6ZOO - chains B and H of the 17 polymer chains in the assembly; structure by electron microscopy, 2.74 A resolution.

# Chain B
Protein: Photosystem I P700 chlorophyll a apoprotein A2
From: Pisum sativum
Notes: EC 1.97.1.12
UniProtKB: A0A0F6NGI2 (A0A0F6NGI2_PEA); residue numbers follow UniProt; this construct covers 2-734
Sequence (733 residues; each row starts with the number of its first residue):
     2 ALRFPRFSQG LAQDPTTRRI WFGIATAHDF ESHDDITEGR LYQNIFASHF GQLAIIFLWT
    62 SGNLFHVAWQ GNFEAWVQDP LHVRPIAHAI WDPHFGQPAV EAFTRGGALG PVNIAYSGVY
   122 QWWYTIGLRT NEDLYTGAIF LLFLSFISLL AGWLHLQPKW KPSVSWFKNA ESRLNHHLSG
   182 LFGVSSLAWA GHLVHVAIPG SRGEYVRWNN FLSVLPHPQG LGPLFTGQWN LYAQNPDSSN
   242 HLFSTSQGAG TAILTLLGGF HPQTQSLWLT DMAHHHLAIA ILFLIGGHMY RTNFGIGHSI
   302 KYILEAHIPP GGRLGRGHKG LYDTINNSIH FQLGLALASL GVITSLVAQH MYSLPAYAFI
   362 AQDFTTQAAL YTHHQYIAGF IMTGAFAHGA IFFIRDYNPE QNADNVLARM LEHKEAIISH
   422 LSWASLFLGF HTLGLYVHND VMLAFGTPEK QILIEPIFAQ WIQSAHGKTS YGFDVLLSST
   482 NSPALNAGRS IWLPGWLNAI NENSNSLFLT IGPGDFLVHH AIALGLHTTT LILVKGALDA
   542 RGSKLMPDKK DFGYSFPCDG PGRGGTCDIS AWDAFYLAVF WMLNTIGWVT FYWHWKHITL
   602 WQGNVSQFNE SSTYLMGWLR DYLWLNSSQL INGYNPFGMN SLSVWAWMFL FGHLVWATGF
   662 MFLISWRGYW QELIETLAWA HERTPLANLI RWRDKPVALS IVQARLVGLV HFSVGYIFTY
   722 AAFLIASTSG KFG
Metal / ion sites: chlorophyll a Mg site 1 near Gln-53 (its only coordinating residue here); chlorophyll a Mg site 2 near Asp-93 (its only coordinating residue here); Ca2+: Ala-500, Ile-501, Glu-503, Asn-506, Leu-508; 4Fe-4S cluster Fe: Cys-559, Cys-568 (shared with 2 residues of chain A)
Residues lining bound ligands:
  - beta-carotene (BCR), molecule 1: Leu-54, Ile-57, Phe-58, Trp-60, Gly-181, Leu-182, Val-185, Ser-186
  - beta-carotene (BCR), molecule 2: Thr-61, Leu-65, Trp-123, Trp-124, Ile-127, Leu-129, Gly-138, Phe-141, Leu-142, Trp-209
  - beta-carotene (BCR), molecule 3: Leu-188, Leu-222, Leu-225, Phe-226, Leu-278, Ile-282, Leu-285, Ile-286, His-289
  - beta-carotene (BCR), molecule 4: Phe-332, Gly-335, Leu-336, Ala-339, Val-343, Met-383, Ala-386, Phe-387, His-389, Gly-390, Phe-393, Phe-394, Ala-538
  - beta-carotene (BCR), molecule 5: Phe-387, Leu-408, Met-411, Val-535, Leu-539
  - beta-carotene (BCR), molecule 6: Val-645, Trp-648, Met-649, Phe-652, Trp-671, Ile-675, Leu-678, Phe-719
  - chlorophyll a isomer (CL0): Leu-620, Leu-624, Trp-625
  - chlorophyll a (CLA), molecule 1: Phe-5, Phe-8, Gly-24, Ile-25, Ala-28, His-29, Phe-31, His-34, Ser-49, Gly-52, Gln-53, Ile-56
  - chlorophyll a (CLA), molecule 2: Thr-18, Ile-21, Trp-22, Ile-675, Leu-678, Ala-679, His-682, Ile-691, Arg-692, Trp-693, Arg-694, Pro-697, Val-698, Leu-700
  - chlorophyll a (CLA), molecule 3: Trp-22, Phe-652, Leu-655, Val-656, Thr-659, Met-662, Phe-663, Leu-700, Val-708, Val-711, His-712, Val-715
  - chlorophyll a (CLA), molecule 4: Ile-25, Ala-26, Thr-27, Ala-28, His-29, Asp-30, Glu-32, His-331, Leu-334, Leu-338, Phe-381, Ile-382, Thr-384, Gly-385, Ala-388, His-389, Ile-392, Arg-396, Tyr-555, Trp-573, Phe-576, Val-711, Val-715, Phe-719
  - chlorophyll a (CLA), molecule 5: His-29, Phe-31, Glu-32, Tyr-43, Ile-46, Ser-49, His-50, Gln-53, Leu-54, Ile-57, Phe-168, Arg-174, His-178, Leu-182, Phe-183, Ile-330, His-331, Gln-333, Leu-334, Ala-337, Leu-338, Leu-341
  - chlorophyll a (CLA), molecule 6: His-29, Gln-53, Ile-56, Ile-57, Trp-60, Leu-341, Ile-378, Phe-381, Ile-382
  - chlorophyll a (CLA), molecule 7: Phe-47, Phe-51, Ile-148, Leu-151, Ala-152, Leu-155, His-156, Lys-160, Trp-161, Pro-163, Trp-167
  - chlorophyll a (CLA), molecule 8: Phe-47, His-50, Phe-51, Leu-54, Trp-123, Trp-167, Phe-168, Asn-170, Ser-173, Arg-174, His-177, His-178, Gly-181, Leu-182, Phe-183, Tyr-358
  - chlorophyll a (CLA), molecule 9: Ile-57, Trp-60, Thr-61, Ser-118, Gly-119, Val-120, Trp-123, Val-185, Ser-186, Ala-189, Leu-341, Ile-344, Thr-345, Val-348, Met-352, Tyr-358, Leu-371, His-374, His-375, Ile-378, Ile-382
  - chlorophyll a (CLA), molecule 10: Phe-58, Ile-127, Gly-128, Leu-129, Asp-134, Thr-137, Gly-138, Phe-141, Leu-145, Ser-149, Ser-186, Ala-189, Trp-190, Gly-192, His-193, His-196, Val-197, Val-207, Arg-208, Trp-209, Phe-212
  - chlorophyll a (CLA), molecule 11: Leu-59, Trp-60, Ser-62, Gly-63, Phe-66, His-67, Trp-70, Gln-71, His-89, Ala-90, Trp-92, Leu-143
  - chlorophyll a (CLA), molecule 12: Trp-60, Asn-64, His-67, Val-68, Ala-88, His-89, Asn-114, Ile-115, Ala-116, Tyr-117, Ser-118, Val-120, Val-645, Trp-646, Met-649, Phe-719
  - chlorophyll a (CLA), molecule 13: Trp-60, Asn-64, Tyr-117, Ser-118, Ala-370, Leu-371, Thr-373, His-374, Tyr-377, Ile-378, Phe-381, Trp-646, Met-649, Ile-718, Phe-719, Tyr-721, Ala-722, Ile-726
  - chlorophyll a (CLA), molecule 14: His-89, Ala-90, Ile-91, Trp-92, Asp-93, His-95, Phe-96, Phe-104, Asn-114, Met-640, Ser-644, Val-645, Trp-648
  - chlorophyll a (CLA), molecule 15: Trp-123, Thr-126, Ile-127, Leu-182, Phe-183, Ser-186, Ser-187, Trp-190, Leu-194, Leu-268, Met-273, His-276, His-277, Ile-280, Phe-284, Ile-344, Leu-347, Val-348, His-351, Met-352, Ala-357, Tyr-358
  - chlorophyll a (CLA), molecule 16: Trp-167, Asn-170, Ser-173, His-177, Thr-293, Asn-294, Phe-295
  - chlorophyll a (CLA), molecule 17: Ala-171, Arg-174, Leu-175, His-178, Leu-179, Phe-183, Leu-283, Phe-284, Ile-301, Leu-305, Tyr-323, Ile-326, Asn-327, Leu-336, Ala-337, Ser-340, Leu-341, Ile-344
  - chlorophyll a (CLA), molecule 18: Leu-175, Leu-179, Phe-183, Leu-283, Phe-284, Gly-287, Met-290, Tyr-291, Ile-301, Ile-304
  - chlorophyll a (CLA), molecule 19: Asn-176, His-177, Ser-180, Gly-181, Val-185, Leu-285, His-289, Tyr-291, Thr-293, Phe-295, Ile-297
  - chlorophyll a (CLA), molecule 20: Leu-188, Ala-189, Ala-191, Gly-192, Val-195, His-196, Phe-212, Leu-213, Val-215, Leu-216, Pro-217, His-218, Gly-221, Leu-222, Leu-225, Phe-226, Tyr-233, Ile-254, Leu-255, Leu-278
  - chlorophyll a (CLA), molecule 21: Leu-225, Trp-230, Asn-231, Tyr-233, Ala-234, Leu-255, Thr-256, Leu-257, His-275, Leu-278, Ala-279, Ile-282, Leu-283, Ile-286, Ile-492, Trp-493
  - chlorophyll a (CLA), molecule 22: Thr-256, Leu-257, Gly-259, Leu-268, Asp-272, Met-273, His-275, His-276, Ala-279, Ile-280, Leu-283, His-351, Leu-355, Trp-493, Trp-497
  - chlorophyll a (CLA), molecule 23: Ile-286, Gly-287, His-289, Met-290, Ile-297, Gly-298, His-299
  - chlorophyll a (CLA), molecule 24: Ile-286, Met-290, His-299, Tyr-303, Ile-304, Ala-307, His-308
  - chlorophyll a (CLA), molecule 25: Ile-304, Leu-305, His-308, Leu-315, His-319, Leu-322, Ile-326, Phe-332, Val-407, Leu-408, Met-411
  - chlorophyll a (CLA), molecule 26: Ala-307, His-308, Ile-309, Pro-310, Pro-311, Arg-314, Leu-315
  - chlorophyll a (CLA), molecule 27: Arg-314, Leu-315, Val-407, Arg-410, Met-411, Glu-413, His-414, Ala-417, Ile-418, His-421
  - chlorophyll a (CLA), molecule 28: Ala-339, Ser-340, Val-343, Leu-347, Gln-350, His-351, Tyr-353, Ser-354, Leu-355, Leu-508, Phe-509
  - chlorophyll a (CLA), molecule 29: Val-343, Ser-346, Leu-347, Gln-350, Gln-376, Gly-380, Met-383, Phe-387, Leu-527, Thr-530, Thr-531, Leu-534, Met-583, Thr-586, Ile-587
  - chlorophyll a (CLA), molecule 30: Gln-350, Tyr-353, Tyr-372, Phe-459, Ala-460, Ile-463, Gln-464, Phe-509, Leu-510, Ile-512, His-520, Ile-523, Leu-527, Val-590, Tyr-593, Trp-594, Lys-597
  - chlorophyll a (CLA), molecule 31: Ala-417, His-421, Trp-424
  - chlorophyll a (CLA), molecule 32: Ile-418, Leu-422, Trp-424, Ala-524, Leu-527, His-528, Thr-531
  - chlorophyll a (CLA), molecule 33: Ser-420, His-421, Ser-423, Trp-424, Leu-427
  - chlorophyll a (CLA), molecule 34: Ser-423, Ser-426, Leu-427, Gly-430, Phe-431, Leu-434, Leu-525, Thr-529, Leu-532, Ile-533, Leu-578, Phe-581, Trp-582
  - chlorophyll a (CLA), molecule 35: Trp-424, Leu-427, Phe-428, Phe-431, His-432
  - chlorophyll a (CLA), molecule 36: Phe-428, Leu-429, Glu-456, Pro-457, Ile-458, Phe-459, Ala-460, Phe-517, His-520, His-521, Ala-524, His-528
  - chlorophyll a (CLA), molecule 37: His-432, Gly-435, Leu-436, Val-438, His-439, Val-442, Met-443, Phe-446, Lys-451, Ile-453
  - chlorophyll a (CLA), molecule 38: Thr-433, Leu-434, Tyr-437, Val-519, Ala-522, Leu-525, Asn-585, Trp-589, Phe-592, Leu-616, Trp-619, Leu-620, Leu-624, Ser-628, Ile-632, Phe-650, His-654, Trp-657, Tyr-717, Thr-720, Tyr-721, Phe-724
  - chlorophyll a (CLA), molecule 39: Val-438, Asp-441, Val-442, Leu-525, Phe-581, Trp-582, Asn-585, Trp-589, Leu-616, Leu-620, Trp-657, Phe-713
  - chlorophyll a (CLA), molecule 40: Ile-458, Phe-459, Trp-462, Phe-474
  - chlorophyll a (CLA), molecule 41: Trp-462, Ile-463, Ala-466, His-467, Leu-477, Leu-478, Ala-485, Trp-493, Leu-494, Trp-497, Phe-509
  - chlorophyll a (CLA), molecule 42: Leu-477, Ser-483, Pro-484, Ala-485, Ala-488, Gly-489, Ile-492, Trp-493
  - chlorophyll a (CLA), molecule 43: Trp-648, Leu-651, Phe-652, His-654, Leu-655, Trp-657, Ala-658
  - chlorophyll a (CLA), molecule 44: Leu-655, Ala-658, Thr-659, Phe-661, Met-662, Ile-665, Ser-666, Tyr-670, Trp-671, Leu-674
  - chlorophyll a (CLA), molecule 45: Leu-678, Ala-681, His-682, Thr-685, Ala-688, Ile-691
  - chlorophyll a (CLA), molecule 46: Ala-681, Arg-684, Thr-685, Pro-686
  - chlorophyll a (CLA), molecule 47: Thr-685, Pro-686, Leu-687, Ala-688, Ile-691
  - phylloquinone (PQN): Trp-22, Met-662, Phe-663, Ser-666, Trp-667, Arg-668, Trp-671, Ile-675, Ala-699, Leu-700, Ser-701, Ala-705
  - 4Fe-4S cluster (SF4): Cys-559, Gly-561, Pro-562, Thr-567, Cys-568, Trp-667, Ile-702, Arg-706

# Chain H
Protein: Photosystem I reaction center subunit VI
From: Pisum sativum
Sequence (93 residues; numbered 48 to 140; the number before each row is that of its first residue):
    48 YGDKSVYFDL EDLGNTTGQW DLYGSDAPSP YNSLQSKFFE TFAAPFTKRG LLLKFLILGG
   108 GSTLAYFSAT ASGDILPIKK GPQLPPQLGP RLG
Residues lining bound ligands:
  - beta-carotene (BCR): Leu-81, Phe-85, Thr-88, Phe-89
  - chlorophyll a (CLA), molecule 1: Pro-77, Tyr-78, Gln-82, Phe-86
  - chlorophyll a (CLA), molecule 2: Asn-79, Leu-81, Gln-82, Phe-85, Phe-86
  - chlorophyll a (CLA), molecule 3: Gly-107, Leu-111, Phe-114, Ile-122, Leu-123

# How chain B and chain H interact
Contacting residue pairs (30; chain B residue first):
  Leu-82(B) / Leu-139(H)
  His-83(B) / Arg-138(H)
  His-83(B) / Gly-140(H)
  Val-84(B) / Leu-139(H)
  Arg-85(B) / Gly-136(H)
  Arg-85(B) / Leu-139(H)
  Ile-91(B) / Ile-125(H)
  Trp-92(B) / Ile-125(H)  hydrophobic
  Asp-93(B) / Ile-125(H)
  Pro-94(B) / Ile-125(H)  hydrophobic
  Phe-96(B) / Pro-124(H)
  Gln-98(B) / Pro-124(H)
  Gln-98(B) / Lys-127(H)
  Gln-98(B) / Gly-128(H)  hydrogen bond (side chain-backbone)
  Val-101(B) / Pro-124(H)
  Val-101(B) / Ile-125(H)  hydrophobic
  Val-101(B) / Gly-128(H)
  Val-101(B) / Pro-129(H)
  Glu-102(B) / Pro-129(H)
  Glu-102(B) / Gln-130(H)  hydrogen bond (side chain-backbone)
  Glu-102(B) / Leu-131(H)  hydrogen bond (side chain-backbone)
  Thr-105(B) / Pro-129(H)
  Leu-110(B) / Pro-129(H)
  Pro-112(B) / Ile-125(H)  hydrophobic
  Gln-363(B) / Arg-138(H)
  Phe-365(B) / Arg-138(H)
  Pro-686(B) / Tyr-70(H)  hydrophobic
  Gly-731(B) / Pro-137(H)
  Lys-732(B) / Pro-137(H)
  Phe-733(B) / Arg-138(H)  hydrogen bond (backbone-side chain)
Interface residues without a listed pair, chain B (23 interface residues in all): Gly-97, Gly-111
Interface residues without a listed pair, chain H (17 interface residues in all): Leu-123, Lys-126, Pro-133, Gln-134

# Summary
Chain B and chain H form an interface of 23 and 17 residues respectively, with 4 hydrogen bonds. Polar
contacts include Gln-98(B)/Gly-128(H), Glu-102(B)/Gln-130(H) and Glu-102(B)/Leu-131(H). Bound to chain B:
chlorophyll a isomer, 47 copies of chlorophyll a, 4Fe-4S cluster, 6 copies of beta-carotene and phylloquinone.
Chain B is Photosystem I P700 chlorophyll a apoprotein A2 and chain H is Photosystem I reaction center subunit
VI, both from Pisum sativum; the structure, Photosystem I reduced Plastocyanin Complex, was determined by
electron microscopy.
